PDB entry 4GRL | X-ray diffraction, 2.86 A resolution | chains B and D of the 4 polymer chains in the assembly

Chain B:
Protein: MHC class II antigen
Organism: Homo sapiens
UniProt: Q67AJ6 (Q67AJ6_HUMAN); residues -1 to 198 here correspond to UniProt positions 31-230 (UniProt number = residue number + 32)
Amino-acid sequence (200 residues; numbered -1 to 198; the number before each row is that of its first residue; numbers below 1 keep their minus sign (Glu-1 is residue -1)):
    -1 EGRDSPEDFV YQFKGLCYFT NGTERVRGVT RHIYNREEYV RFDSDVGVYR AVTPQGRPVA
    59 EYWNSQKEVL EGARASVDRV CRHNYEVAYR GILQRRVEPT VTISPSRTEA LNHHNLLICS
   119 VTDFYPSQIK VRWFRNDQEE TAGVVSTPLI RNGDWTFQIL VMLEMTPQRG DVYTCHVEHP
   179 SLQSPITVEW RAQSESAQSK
Disordered / not traced: -1 to 2, 105-112, 192-198
Cystine bridges: Cys15-Cys79, Cys117-Cys173
Covalently attached groups: N-acetylglucosamine (NAG) linked to Asn19

Chain D:
Protein: TCR Hy.1B11 beta chain
Organism: Homo sapiens
Amino-acid sequence (268 residues; each row starts with the number of its first residue):
     1 MKDRLLMLFA KDVVSRNGGS GGGGGGAGVS QTPSNKVTEK GKYVELRCDP ISGHTALYWY
    61 RQSLGQGPEF LIYFQGTGAA DDSGLPNDRF FAVRPEGSVS TLKIQRTERG DSAVYLCATS
   121 ALGDTQYFGP GTRLTVLEDL KNVFPPEVAV FEPSEAEISH TQKATLVCLA TGFYPDHVEL
   181 SWWVNGKEVH SGVCTDPQPL KEQPALNDSR YSLSSRLRVS ATFWQNPRNH FRCQVQFYGL
   241 SENDEWTQDR AKPVTQIVSA EAWGRADS
Disordered / not traced: 1-3, 18-24, 268
Cystine bridges: Cys48-Cys117, Cys168-Cys233

How chain B and chain D interact:
Pairs across the interface (22; chain B residue first):
  Tyr9(B) - Asp12(D)  hydrogen bond
  Phe11(B) - Ala10(D)
  Phe11(B) - Lys11(D)
  Phe11(B) - Asp12(D)
  Gly13(B) - Ala10(D)
  His30(B) - Asp12(D)  salt bridge
  Val57(B) - Ser15(D)
  Trp61(B) - Val13(D)
  Trp61(B) - Val14(D)  hydrogen bond (side chain-backbone)
  Glu66(B) - Ala121(D)
  Glu66(B) - Leu122(D)
  Glu66(B) - Asp124(D)
  Val67(B) - Leu122(D)  hydrophobic
  Arg77(B) - Leu8(D)
  Val78(B) - Phe9(D)
  His81(B) - Leu6(D)  hydrogen bond (side chain-backbone)
  His81(B) - Leu8(D)
  Asn82(B) - Met7(D)
  Asn82(B) - Leu8(D)  hydrogen bond (side chain-backbone)
  Val85(B) - Leu6(D)
  Ala86(B) - Met7(D)  hydrophobic
  Tyr87(B) - Met7(D)
Also at the interface, not in a pair above, chain B (17 interface residues in all): Thr28, Tyr60
Also at the interface, not in a pair above, chain D (16 interface residues in all): Leu5, Arg16, Gly53

In short:
The interface between chain B and chain D involves 17 residues on one side and 16 on the other, with 4
hydrogen bonds and 1 salt bridge. Among the polar pairs are His30(B)-Asp12(D), Tyr9(B)-Asp12(D) and
Trp61(B)-Val14(D).
Chain B is MHC class II antigen and chain D is TCR Hy.1B11 beta chain, both from Homo sapiens; the structure,
Crystal structure of a autoimmune TCR-MHC complex, was determined by X-ray diffraction together with 4MAY from
the same study.
